8IT0 - chains A and E of the 8 polymer chains in the assembly; structure by electron microscopy, 3.50 A resolution.

== Chain A (and E) ==
Name: Piwi domain-containing protein
Source organism: Thermoflavifilum thermophilum
Notes: chain E of this document is another copy of the same molecule, construct and numbering; everything in this record applies to it too
UniProt: A0A1I7NFD7 (A0A1I7NFD7_9BACT); residues 1-507 here = UniProt positions 1-507
Amino-acid sequence (507 residues; row label = number of the first residue in the row):
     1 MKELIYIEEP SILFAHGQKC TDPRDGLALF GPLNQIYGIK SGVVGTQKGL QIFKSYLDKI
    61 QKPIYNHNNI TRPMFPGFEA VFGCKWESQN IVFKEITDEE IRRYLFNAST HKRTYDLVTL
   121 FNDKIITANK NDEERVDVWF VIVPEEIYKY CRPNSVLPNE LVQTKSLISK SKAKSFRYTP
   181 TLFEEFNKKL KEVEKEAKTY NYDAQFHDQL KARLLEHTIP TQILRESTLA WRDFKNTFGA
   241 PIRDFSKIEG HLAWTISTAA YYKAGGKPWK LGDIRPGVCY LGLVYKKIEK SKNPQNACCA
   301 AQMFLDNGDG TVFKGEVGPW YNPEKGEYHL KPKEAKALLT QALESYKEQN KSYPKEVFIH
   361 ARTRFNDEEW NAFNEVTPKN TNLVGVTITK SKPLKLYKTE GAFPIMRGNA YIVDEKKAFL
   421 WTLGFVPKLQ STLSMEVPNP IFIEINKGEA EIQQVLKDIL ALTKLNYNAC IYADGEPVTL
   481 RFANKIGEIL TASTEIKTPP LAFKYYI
Not modelled in the structure: 158-199

== How chain A and chain E interact ==
Contacting residue pairs (62; chain A residue first):
  Asn34(A) - Glu134(E)  hydrogen bond
  Gln35(A) - Lys40(E)
  Gln35(A) - Glu87(E)  hydrogen bond
  Gln35(A) - Gln89(E)
  Gln35(A) - Asn90(E)
  Ile36(A) - Lys40(E)
  Ile36(A) - Arg135(E)
  Tyr37(A) - Tyr37(E)  hydrophobic
  Tyr37(A) - Gly38(E)
  Tyr37(A) - Ile39(E)
  Tyr37(A) - Lys85(E)  hydrogen bond (side chain-backbone)
  Tyr37(A) - Trp86(E)
  Tyr37(A) - Glu87(E)  hydrogen bond
  Gly38(A) - Tyr37(E)  hydrogen bond (backbone-side chain)
  Ile39(A) - Tyr37(E)
  Lys40(A) - Tyr37(E)  hydrogen bond (backbone-side chain)
  Lys40(A) - Arg135(E)
  Lys85(A) - Tyr37(E)
  Gln89(A) - Gln35(E)
  Asn129(A) - Tyr505(E)
  Lys130(A) - Thr218(E)
  Lys130(A) - Pro500(E)
  Lys130(A) - Leu501(E)
  Lys130(A) - Ala502(E)  hydrogen bond (backbone-backbone)
  Lys130(A) - Tyr505(E)  hydrogen bond
  Asn131(A) - Glu348(E)  hydrogen bond
  Asn131(A) - Leu501(E)
  Asp132(A) - Lys504(E)  hydrogen bond (backbone-side chain)
  Glu133(A) - Tyr262(E)
  Glu133(A) - Gly265(E)
  Glu133(A) - Gly266(E)
  Glu133(A) - Lys267(E)
  Glu133(A) - Lys504(E)  hydrogen bond (backbone-side chain)
  Glu134(A) - Gly265(E)
  Arg135(A) - Asp137(E)  salt bridge
  Arg135(A) - Thr218(E)
  Arg135(A) - Pro220(E)
  Arg135(A) - Ala264(E)
  Asp137(A) - Tyr37(E)  hydrogen bond
  Asp137(A) - Arg135(E)  salt bridge
  Asp137(A) - Asp137(E)
  His217(A) - Thr218(E)
  Thr218(A) - Lys130(E)
  Thr218(A) - His217(E)
  Thr218(A) - Thr218(E)
  Tyr262(A) - Glu133(E)  hydrogen bond
  Ala264(A) - Arg135(E)
  Gly265(A) - Glu133(E)
  Gly265(A) - Glu134(E)
  Gly308(A) - Glu133(E)
  Asp309(A) - Asn131(E)
  Asp309(A) - Asp132(E)
  Asp309(A) - Glu133(E)  hydrogen bond (backbone-side chain)
  Glu348(A) - Asn131(E)
  Pro500(A) - Lys130(E)
  Leu501(A) - Lys130(E)  hydrogen bond (backbone-backbone)
  Leu501(A) - Asn131(E)
  Ala502(A) - Lys130(E)  hydrogen bond (backbone-backbone)
  Ala502(A) - Asn131(E)
  Lys504(A) - Asp132(E)  hydrogen bond (side chain-backbone)
  Lys504(A) - Glu133(E)  hydrogen bond (side chain-backbone)
  Tyr505(A) - Asn129(E)
Also at the interface, not in a pair above, chain A (37 interface residues in all): Glu87, Asn90, Glu216, Gly266, Lys267, Gln349, Thr498
Also at the interface, not in a pair above, chain E (37 interface residues in all): Asn34, Ile36, Val136, Asp309, Gln349

== Overview ==
The chain A/chain E interface involves 37 residues from each chain, with 18 hydrogen bonds and 2 salt bridges.
Polar pairs include Arg135(A)-Asp137(E), Asn34(A)-Glu134(E) and Gln35(A)-Glu87(E).
Chain A and chain E are both Piwi domain-containing protein (Thermoflavifilum thermophilum); the structure,
Cryo-EM structure of Crt-SPARTA-gRNA-tDNA dimer (conformation-2), was determined by electron microscopy
together with 8IT1, 8ISY, 8ISZ and 8K9G from the same study.
